3NKR - chain A; structure by X-ray diffraction, 1.70 A resolution.

# Chain A
Protein: Ectonucleotide pyrophosphatase/phosphodiesterase family member 2
Organism: Mus musculus
Notes: EC 3.1.4.39
UniProtKB: Q9R1E6 (ENPP2_MOUSE); aligned to UniProt positions 36-858 over residues 36-858 (the alignment contains insertions or deletions, so no single offset holds)
Sequence (831 residues; numbered 36 to 866; the number before each row is that of its first residue):
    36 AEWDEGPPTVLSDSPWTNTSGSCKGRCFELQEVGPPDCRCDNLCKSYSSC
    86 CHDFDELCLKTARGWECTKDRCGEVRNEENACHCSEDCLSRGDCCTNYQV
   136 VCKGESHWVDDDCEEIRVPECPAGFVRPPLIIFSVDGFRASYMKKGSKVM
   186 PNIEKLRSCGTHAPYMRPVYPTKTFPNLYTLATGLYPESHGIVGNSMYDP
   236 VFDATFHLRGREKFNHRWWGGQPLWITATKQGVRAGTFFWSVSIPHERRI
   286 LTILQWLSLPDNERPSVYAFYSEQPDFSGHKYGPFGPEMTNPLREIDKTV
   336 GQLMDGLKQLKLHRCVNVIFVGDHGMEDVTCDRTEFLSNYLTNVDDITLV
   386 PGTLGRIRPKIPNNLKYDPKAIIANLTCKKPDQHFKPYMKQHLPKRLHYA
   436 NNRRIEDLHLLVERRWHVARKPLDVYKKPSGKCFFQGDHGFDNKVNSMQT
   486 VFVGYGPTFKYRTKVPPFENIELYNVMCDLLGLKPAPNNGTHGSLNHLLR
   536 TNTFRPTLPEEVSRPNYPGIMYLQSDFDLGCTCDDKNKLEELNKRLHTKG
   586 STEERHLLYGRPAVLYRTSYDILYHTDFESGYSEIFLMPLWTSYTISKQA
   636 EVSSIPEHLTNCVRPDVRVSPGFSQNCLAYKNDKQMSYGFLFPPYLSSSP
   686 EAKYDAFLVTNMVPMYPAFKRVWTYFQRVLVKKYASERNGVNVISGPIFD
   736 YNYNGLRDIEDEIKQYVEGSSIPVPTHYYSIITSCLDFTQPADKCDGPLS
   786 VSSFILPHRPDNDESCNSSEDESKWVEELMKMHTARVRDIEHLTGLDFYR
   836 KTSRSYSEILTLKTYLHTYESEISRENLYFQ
Unresolved in the structure: 36-50, 459-467, 570-586, 856-866
Construct notes: expression tag (859-866)
Cystine bridges: C58-C75, C62-C93, C73-C86, C79-C85, C102-C119, C107-C137, C117-C130, C123-C129, C148-C194, C156-C350, C366-C468, C413-C801, C566-C662, C568-C647, C770-C780
Glycans and other covalent adducts: N-acetylglucosamine (NAG) linked to N53, N410, N524
Metal / ion sites: Zn2+ site 1: D171, T209, D358, H359; Zn2+ site 2: D311, H315, H474 (together with 22:6 lpa); K+: Y665, D668, M671; Ca2+: D735, N737, N739, L741, D743; Na+: N797, S800, S803
Small-molecule neighbours:
  - 22:6 lpa (NKR; (2R)-2-hydroxy-3-(phosphonooxy)propyl (4Z,7E,10E,13Z,16Z,19Z)-docosa-4,7,10,13,16,19-hexaenoate): Y82, Y214, K248, F249, H251, R252, W254, G255, G256, P258, W260
  - 22:6 lpa: I167, S169, D171, K208, T209, F210, L213, Y214, L216, A217, N230, L243, W254, W260, F273, F274, W275, A304, F305, Y306, E308, D311, H315, H359, M361, H474
UniProt features mapped onto this chain:
  - motif: R126 to D128 (Cell attachment site)
  - active site: T209 (Nucleophile)
  - binding site (Zn(2+)): D171, T209, D311, H315, D358, H359, H474
  - binding site (1-(9Z-octadecenoyl)-sn-glycero-3-phosphate): T209, N230, D311, H474
  - binding site (1-hexadecanoyl-sn-glycero-3-phosphate): T209, N230, D311, H474
  - binding site (1-tetradecanoyl-sn-glycerol 3-phosphate): T209, N230, D311, H474
  - glycosylation (N-linked (GlcNAc...) asparagine): N53, N410, N524

# Summary
Bound to chain A: 22:6 lpa. N-acetylglucosamine is covalently linked to N53, N410 and N524. The Zn2+ site 1 is
built by D171, T209, D358 and H359. From UniProt: active-site residue T209, 7 Zn2+-binding residues, 4
residues binding 1-(9Z-octadecenoyl)-sn-glycero-3-phosphate and 4 residues binding
1-hexadecanoyl-sn-glycero-3-phosphate.
Chain A is Ectonucleotide pyrophosphatase/phosphodiesterase family member 2 (Mus musculus); the structure,
Crystal structure of mouse autotaxin in complex with 22:6-LPA, was determined by X-ray diffraction (same
publication as 3NKM, 3NKO and 3NKQ).
